Entry 3C45 (X-ray diffraction, 2.05 A resolution); this record covers chains A and B.

# Chain A (and B)
Protein: Dipeptidyl peptidase 4 soluble form
Source organism: Homo sapiens
Notes: fragment: Catalytic domain; chain B of this document is another copy of the same molecule, construct and numbering; everything in this record applies to it too
UniProtKB: P27487 (DPP4_HUMAN); residue numbers follow UniProt; this construct covers 39-766
Amino-acid sequence (728 residues; each row starts with the number of its first residue):
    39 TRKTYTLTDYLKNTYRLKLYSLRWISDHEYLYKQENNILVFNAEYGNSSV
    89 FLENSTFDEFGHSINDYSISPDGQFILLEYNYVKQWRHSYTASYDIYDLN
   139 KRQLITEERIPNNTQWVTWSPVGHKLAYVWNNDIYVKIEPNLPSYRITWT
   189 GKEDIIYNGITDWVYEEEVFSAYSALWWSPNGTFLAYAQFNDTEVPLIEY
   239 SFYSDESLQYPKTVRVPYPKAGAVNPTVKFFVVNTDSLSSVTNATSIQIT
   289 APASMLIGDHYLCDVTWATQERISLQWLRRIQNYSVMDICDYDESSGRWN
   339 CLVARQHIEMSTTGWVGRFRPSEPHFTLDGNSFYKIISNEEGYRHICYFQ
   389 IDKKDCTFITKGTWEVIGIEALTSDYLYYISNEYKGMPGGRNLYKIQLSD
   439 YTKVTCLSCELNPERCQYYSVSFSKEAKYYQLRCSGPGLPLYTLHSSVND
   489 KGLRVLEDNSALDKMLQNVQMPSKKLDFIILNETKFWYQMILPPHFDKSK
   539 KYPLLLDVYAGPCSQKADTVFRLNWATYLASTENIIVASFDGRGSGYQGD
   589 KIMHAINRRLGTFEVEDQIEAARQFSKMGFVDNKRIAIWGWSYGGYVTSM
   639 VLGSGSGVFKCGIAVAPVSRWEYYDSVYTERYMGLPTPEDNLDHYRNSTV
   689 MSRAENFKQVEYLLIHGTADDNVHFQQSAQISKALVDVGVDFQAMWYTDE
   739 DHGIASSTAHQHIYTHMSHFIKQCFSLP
Differences from the reference sequence: engineered mutation Thr-39 (Ser in P27487)
Disulfide bonds: Cys-328/Cys-339, Cys-385/Cys-394, Cys-444/Cys-447, Cys-454/Cys-472, Cys-649/Cys-762
Glycans and other covalent adducts: N-acetylglucosamine (NAG) linked to Asn-85, Asn-92, Asn-150, Asn-219, Asn-229, Asn-281, Asn-321, Asn-520
Metal / ion sites: Na+: Gly-490, Leu-491
Residues lining bound ligands: 317 ((2S,3S)-3-{3-[2-chloro-4-(methylsulfonyl)phenyl]-1,2,4-oxadiazol-5-yl}-1-cyclopentylidene-4-cyclopropyl-1-fluorobutan-2-amine): Arg-125, Glu-205, Glu-206, Ser-209, Phe-357, Tyr-547, Pro-550, Cys-551, Ser-552, Gln-553, Lys-554, Ser-630, Tyr-631, Val-656, Trp-659, Tyr-662, Tyr-666, Asn-710, Val-711, His-740
Curated features (UniProtKB/Swiss-Prot):
  - active site (Charge relay system): Ser-630, Asp-708, His-740
  - glycosylation (N-linked (GlcNAc...) asparagine): Asn-85, Asn-92, Asn-150, Asn-219, Asn-229, Asn-281, Asn-321, Asn-520, Asn-685
  - mutagenesis: Asn-85 (N85A: Does not inhibit dipeptidyl peptidase activity, interaction with ADA and homodimer formation), Asn-92 (N92A: Does not inhibit dipeptidyl peptidase activity, interaction with ADA and homodimer formation), Asn-150 (N150A: Does not inhibit dipeptidyl peptidase activity, interaction with ADA and homodimer formation), Glu-205 (E205K: Inhibits dipeptidyl peptidase activity), Glu-206 (E206L: Inhibits dipeptidyl peptidase activity), Asn-219 (N219A: Does not inhibit dipeptidyl peptidase activity, interaction with ADA and homodimer formation), Asn-229 (N229A: Does not inhibit dipeptidyl peptidase activity, interaction with ADA and homodimer formation), Asn-281 (N281A: Does not inhibit dipeptidyl peptidase activity, interaction with ADA and homodimer formation), Asn-321 (N321A: Does not inhibit dipeptidyl peptidase activity, interaction with ADA and homodimer formation), Asn-520 (N520A: Does not inhibit dipeptidyl peptidase activity, interaction with ADA and homodimer formation), Asn-685 (N685A: Does not inhibit dipeptidyl peptidase activity, interaction with ADA and homodimer formation), His-750 (H750A: Inhibits weakly homodimerization and dipeptidyl peptidase activity ...)

# Interface between chain A and chain B
Pairs across the interface (114; chain A residue first):
  Pro-234(A) with Tyr-248(B)
  Leu-235(A) with Tyr-248(B)
  Ile-236(A) with Pro-249(B)
  Glu-237(A) with Ser-239(B); Thr-251(B), hydrogen bond; Arg-253(B), salt bridge
  Tyr-238(A) with Ser-239(B)
  Ser-239(A) with Glu-237(B); Tyr-238(B)
  Tyr-241(A) with Phe-713(B); Gln-714(B); Ala-717(B), hydrophobic; Gln-718(B), hydrogen bond (backbone-side chain)
  Ser-242(A) with Gln-718(B), hydrogen bond (backbone-side chain); Lys-721(B), hydrogen bond (backbone-side chain)
  Asp-243(A) with Gln-718(B), hydrogen bond (backbone-side chain)
  Glu-244(A) with Arg-658(B), salt bridge; Tyr-661(B), hydrogen bond (backbone-side chain); Thr-687(B); Met-689(B); Gln-718(B)
  Leu-246(A) with Tyr-661(B); Gln-714(B)
  Gln-247(A) with Lys-258(B); Ala-259(B), hydrogen bond (side chain-backbone); Glu-660(B), hydrogen bond (side chain-backbone); Tyr-661(B); Gln-714(B), hydrogen bond (backbone-side chain)
  Tyr-248(A) with Pro-234(B); Leu-235(B); Tyr-256(B), hydrogen bond (side chain-backbone); Pro-257(B); Lys-258(B), hydrogen bond (side chain-backbone); Ala-261(B)
  Pro-249(A) with Ile-236(B); Gln-714(B)
  Thr-251(A) with Glu-237(B), hydrogen bond
  Arg-253(A) with Glu-237(B), salt bridge; Arg-253(B)
  Tyr-256(A) with Tyr-248(B), hydrogen bond (backbone-side chain)
  Pro-257(A) with Tyr-248(B)
  Lys-258(A) with Gln-247(B); Tyr-248(B), hydrogen bond (backbone-side chain)
  Ala-259(A) with Gln-247(B), hydrogen bond (backbone-side chain)
  Ala-261(A) with Tyr-248(B)
  Arg-658(A) with Glu-244(B), salt bridge
  Glu-660(A) with Gln-247(B), hydrogen bond (backbone-side chain)
  Tyr-661(A) with Glu-244(B), hydrogen bond (side chain-backbone); Leu-246(B); Gln-247(B)
  Thr-687(A) with Glu-244(B)
  Met-689(A) with Glu-244(B)
  Leu-702(A) with Trp-734(B), hydrophobic
  Phe-713(A) with Tyr-241(B); Trp-734(B)
  Gln-714(A) with Tyr-241(B); Leu-246(B); Gln-247(B), hydrogen bond (side chain-backbone); Pro-249(B)
  Ser-716(A) with Trp-734(B)
  Ala-717(A) with Tyr-241(B), hydrophobic; Trp-734(B); Thr-736(B), hydrogen bond (backbone-side chain)
  Gln-718(A) with Tyr-241(B), hydrogen bond (side chain-backbone); Ser-242(B), hydrogen bond (side chain-backbone); Asp-243(B), hydrogen bond (side chain-backbone); Glu-244(B)
  Ser-720(A) with Trp-734(B), hydrogen bond; Thr-736(B), hydrogen bond
  Lys-721(A) with Ser-242(B), hydrogen bond (side chain-backbone); Thr-736(B); Asp-737(B)
  Val-724(A) with Tyr-735(B), hydrophobic; Thr-746(B); Ala-747(B); His-750(B)
  Asp-725(A) with Thr-746(B), hydrogen bond
  Val-728(A) with His-750(B), hydrogen bond (backbone-side chain)
  Asp-729(A) with His-750(B); His-754(B), salt bridge; His-757(B), salt bridge
  Phe-730(A) with Met-733(B); His-750(B); His-754(B)
  Gln-731(A) with Gln-731(B); His-754(B)
  Ala-732(A) with Ala-732(B); Trp-734(B), hydrophobic
  Met-733(A) with Phe-730(B); Ala-732(B), hydrophobic; Trp-734(B)
  Trp-734(A) with Leu-702(B), hydrophobic; Phe-713(B); Ser-716(B); Ser-720(B), hydrogen bond; Ala-732(B), hydrophobic; Met-733(B); Trp-734(B), hydrophobic
  Tyr-735(A) with Val-724(B), hydrophobic
  Thr-736(A) with Ala-717(B), hydrogen bond (side chain-backbone); Ser-720(B), hydrogen bond; Lys-721(B)
  Asp-737(A) with Lys-721(B)
  Thr-746(A) with Val-724(B); Asp-725(B), hydrogen bond
  Ala-747(A) with Val-724(B), hydrophobic
  His-750(A) with Val-724(B); Val-728(B), hydrogen bond (side chain-backbone); Asp-729(B); Phe-730(B)
  His-754(A) with Asp-729(B), salt bridge; Phe-730(B); Gln-731(B)
  His-757(A) with Asp-729(B), salt bridge
Interface residues without a listed pair, chain A (52 interface residues in all): Ser-245
Interface residues without a listed pair, chain B (52 interface residues in all): Ser-245

# Summary
Chain A and chain B each contribute 52 residues to their interface; the contacts include 32 hydrogen bonds and
8 salt bridges. Among the polar pairs are Glu-237(A)/Arg-253(B), Glu-244(A)/Arg-658(B) and
Asp-729(A)/His-754(B). Ligands of chain A: compound 317.
Chain A and chain B are both Dipeptidyl peptidase 4 soluble form (Homo sapiens); the structure, Human
dipeptidyl peptidase IV/CD26 in complex with a fluoroolefin inhibitor, was determined by X-ray diffraction,
deposited together with 3C43.
